PDB entry 1FWA | X-ray diffraction, 2.00 A resolution | chains A and C of the 3 polymer chains in the assembly

# Chain A
Molecule: Urease
From: Klebsiella aerogenes
Notes: EC 3.5.1.5; engineered mutation(s): K(C 217)KCX, C(C 319)A
UniProtKB: P18316 (URE3_KLEAE); numbering as in UniProt (aligned over 1-100)
Sequence (100 residues; each row starts with the number of its first residue):
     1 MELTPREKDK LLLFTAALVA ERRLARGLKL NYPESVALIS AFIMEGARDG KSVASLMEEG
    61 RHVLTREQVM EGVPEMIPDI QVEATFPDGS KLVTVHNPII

# Chain C
Molecule: Urease
From: Klebsiella aerogenes
Notes: EC 3.5.1.5
UniProtKB: P18314 (URE1_KLEAE); residues 1-567 here = UniProt positions 1-567
Sequence (567 residues; row label = number of the first residue in the row):
     1 MSNISRQAYA DMFGPTVGDK VRLADTELWI EVEDDLTTYG EEVKFGGGKV IRDGMGQGQM
    61 LAADCVDLVL TNALIVDHWG IVKADIGVKD GRIFAIGKAG NPDIQPNVTI PIGAATEVIA
   121 AEGKIVTAGG IDTHIHWICP QQAEEALVSG VTTMVGGGTG PAAGTHATTC TPGPWYISRM
   181 LQAADSLPVN IGLLGKGNVS QPDALREQVA AGVIGLKIHE DWGATPAAID CALTVADEMD
   241 IQVALHSDTL NESGFVEDTL AAIGGRTIHT FHTEGAGGGH APDIITACAH PNILPSSTNP
   301 TLPYTLNTID EHLDMLMVAH HLDPDIAEDV AFAESRIRRE TIAAEDVLHD LGAFSLTSSD
   361 SQAMGRVGEV ILRTWQVAHR MKVQRGALAE ETGDNDNFRV KRYIAKYTIN PALTHGIAHE
   421 VGSIEVGKLA DLVVWSPAFF GVKPATVIKG GMIAIAPMGD INASIPTPQP VHYRPMFGAL
   481 GSARHHCRLT FLSQAAAANG VAERLNLRSA IAVVKGCRTV QKADMVHNSL QPNITVDAQT
   541 YEVRVDGELI TSEPADVLPM AQRYFLF
Disordered / not traced: 1
Sequence notes: modified residue (217); engineered mutation Ala319 (Cys in P18314)
Modified / non-standard residues: Lys217 (lysine nz-carboxylic acid; KCX)
Swiss-Prot annotation at these positions:
  - active site: His320 (Proton donor)
  - binding site (Ni(2+)): His134, His136, Lys217, His246, His272, Asp360
  - binding site (substrate): His219
  - modified residue: Lys217 (N6-carboxylysine)
  - mutagenesis: His134 (H134A: Abrogates activity and reduces binding to nickel ions), His136 (H136A: Abrogates activity and reduces binding to nickel ions), Lys217 (K217A/C/E: Reduces activity 8000-fold and abrogates binding to nickel ions), His219 (H219A: Reduces activity 500-fold and increases KM 1000-fold. Resistant to inactivation by diethylpyrocarbonate and iodoacetamide; H219N/Q: Increases KM 100-fold; optimum pH is 6), Asp221 (D221A: Reduces activity 1000-fold and increases KM 10-fold; D221N: Reduces activity 50-fold), His246 (H246A: Abrogates activity and reduces binding to nickel ions), His312 (H312A: Enhances thermal stability above 50 degrees Celsius), His320 (H320A: Reduces activity 100000-fold, but increases KM only 3-fold; optimum pH is 6.75. Resistant to inactivation by diethylpyrocarbonate and iodoacetamide ...), Arg336 (R336Q: Reduces activity 10000-fold, but has no effect on KM)
Ion coordination: Ni2+ site 1: His134, His136, Lys217, Asp360 (together with carbonate ion); Ni2+ site 2: Lys217, His246, His272 (together with carbonate ion)
Residues lining bound ligands: carbonate ion (CO3): His134, His136, Ala167, Lys217, His219, His246, His272, Gly277, His320, Asp360, Ala363

# Chain A / chain C interface
Pairs across the interface (37; chain A residue first):
  Arg6(A) - Asn462(C)
  Asp9(A) - Pro470(C)
  Asp9(A) - His472(C)  salt bridge
  Asp9(A) - Arg474(C)  salt bridge
  Lys10(A) - Asp460(C)  salt bridge
  Lys10(A) - Gln469(C)
  Leu12(A) - His472(C)
  Leu13(A) - Gln469(C)
  Leu13(A) - Pro470(C)  hydrophobic
  Val19(A) - Phe567(C)  hydrophobic
  Arg23(A) - Leu566(C)  hydrogen bond (side chain-backbone)
  Arg23(A) - Phe567(C)
  Asn31(A) - Gln562(C)  hydrogen bond (side chain-backbone)
  Asn31(A) - Arg563(C)
  Asn31(A) - Phe565(C)  hydrogen bond (side chain-backbone)
  Tyr32(A) - Phe439(C)
  Tyr32(A) - Arg563(C)  hydrogen bond (backbone-backbone)
  Pro33(A) - Arg563(C)
  Pro33(A) - Tyr564(C)
  Pro33(A) - Phe565(C)
  Pro33(A) - Leu566(C)
  Glu34(A) - Leu566(C)
  Val36(A) - Gln469(C)
  Ser40(A) - Gln469(C)
  Met70(A) - Gln562(C)
  Glu71(A) - Arg563(C)  hydrogen bond (backbone-side chain)
  Met76(A) - Phe439(C)  hydrophobic
  Met76(A) - Tyr564(C)  hydrophobic
  Gln81(A) - Ile465(C)
  Gln81(A) - Thr467(C)  hydrogen bond
  Gln81(A) - Pro468(C)
  Gln81(A) - Gln469(C)  hydrogen bond (backbone-backbone)
  Glu83(A) - Ala463(C)
  Glu83(A) - Ser464(C)  hydrogen bond
  Leu92(A) - Ser464(C)
  Leu92(A) - Ile465(C)  hydrophobic
  Leu92(A) - Pro468(C)  hydrophobic
Also at the interface, not in a pair above, chain A (22 interface residues in all): Ala16, Val73, Val82
Also at the interface, not in a pair above, chain C (19 interface residues in all): Ala438

# In short
22 residues of chain A face 19 of chain C across their interface; the contacts include 8 hydrogen bonds and 3
salt bridges. Among the polar pairs are Asp9(A)-His472(C), Asp9(A)-Arg474(C) and Lys10(A)-Asp460(C). Bound to
chain C: carbonate ion.
Here chain A is Urease and chain C is Urease, both from Klebsiella aerogenes. Entry 1FWA (Klebsiella aerogenes
urease, C319A variant at ph 7.5) was determined by X-ray diffraction together with 1FWB, 1FWC, 1FWD, 1FWE,
1FWF, 1FWG, 1FWH and 1FWJ from the same study.
